5DBT - chains A and B; structure by X-ray diffraction, 2.81 A resolution.

Chain A (and B):
Molecule: Deoxyribose-phosphate aldolase
Source organism: Streptococcus suis GZ1
Notes: EC 4.1.2.4; chain B of this document is another copy of the same molecule, construct and numbering; everything in this record applies to it too
UniProtKB: D5AHU8 (D5AHU8_STRGZ); residues 1-201 here = UniProt positions 1-201
Amino-acid sequence (204 residues; each row starts with the number of its first residue; numbers below 1 keep their minus sign (Gly-2 is residue -2)):
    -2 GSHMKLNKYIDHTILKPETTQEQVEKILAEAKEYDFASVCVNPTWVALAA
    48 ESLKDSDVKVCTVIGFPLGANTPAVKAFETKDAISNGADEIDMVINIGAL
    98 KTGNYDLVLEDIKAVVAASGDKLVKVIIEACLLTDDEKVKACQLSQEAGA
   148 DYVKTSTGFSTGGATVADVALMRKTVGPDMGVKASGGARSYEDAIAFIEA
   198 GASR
Not modelled in the structure: -2 to 0
Construct notes: expression tag (-2 to 0)

How chain A and chain B interact:
Contacting residue pairs (47):
  Leu12(A) - Leu65(B)
  Pro14(A) - Leu65(B)  hydrophobic
  Pro14(A) - Ile94(B)
  Pro14(A) - Gly95(B)  hydrogen bond (backbone-backbone)
  Glu15(A) - Lys98(B)
  Thr16(A) - Gly95(B)
  Thr17(A) - Lys98(B)
  Thr17(A) - Thr99(B)
  Gln18(A) - Thr99(B)  hydrogen bond (backbone-side chain)
  Asn39(A) - Ala67(B)
  Pro40(A) - Ala67(B)
  Thr41(A) - Ala67(B)  hydrogen bond (backbone-backbone)
  Thr41(A) - Asn93(B)  hydrogen bond
  Trp42(A) - Thr99(B)
  Pro64(A) - Pro64(B)
  Pro64(A) - Leu65(B)
  Leu65(A) - Leu12(B)
  Leu65(A) - Pro14(B)  hydrophobic
  Leu65(A) - Pro64(B)
  Leu65(A) - Phe156(B)  hydrophobic
  Ala67(A) - Asn39(B)
  Ala67(A) - Pro40(B)
  Ala67(A) - Thr41(B)  hydrogen bond (backbone-backbone)
  Asn68(A) - Glu76(B)  hydrogen bond
  Thr69(A) - Asp79(B)  hydrogen bond
  Thr69(A) - Asn83(B)
  Ala71(A) - Phe75(B)
  Val72(A) - Phe75(B)  hydrophobic
  Val72(A) - Glu76(B)
  Val72(A) - Asp79(B)
  Phe75(A) - Ala71(B)
  Phe75(A) - Val72(B)  hydrophobic
  Phe75(A) - Phe75(B)  hydrophobic
  Glu76(A) - Asn68(B)  hydrogen bond
  Glu76(A) - Val72(B)
  Asp79(A) - Thr69(B)  hydrogen bond
  Asp79(A) - Val72(B)
  Asn83(A) - Thr69(B)
  Asn93(A) - Thr41(B)  hydrogen bond
  Ile94(A) - Pro14(B)
  Gly95(A) - Pro14(B)  hydrogen bond (backbone-backbone)
  Gly95(A) - Thr16(B)
  Lys98(A) - Thr17(B)
  Thr99(A) - Thr17(B)
  Thr99(A) - Gln18(B)  hydrogen bond (side chain-backbone)
  Thr99(A) - Trp42(B)
  Phe156(A) - Leu65(B)  hydrophobic
Also at the interface, not in a pair above, chain A (30 interface residues in all): Phe63, Leu104, Leu129
Also at the interface, not in a pair above, chain B (30 interface residues in all): Glu15, Phe63, Leu104, Leu129

Summary:
Chain A and chain B each contribute 30 residues to their interface; the contacts include 12 hydrogen bonds.
Polar pairs include Gln18(A)-Thr99(B), Thr41(A)-Asn93(B) and Asn68(A)-Glu76(B).
Both chains are Deoxyribose-phosphate aldolase (Streptococcus suis GZ1). Entry 5DBT (Crystal structure of
C-terminal truncated 2-deoxyribose-5-phosphate aldolase (1-201) from Streptococcus suis) was determined by
X-ray diffraction (same publication as 5DBU).
